Entry 3IR0 (X-ray diffraction, 2.20 A resolution); this record covers chains A and B of the 4 polymer chains in the assembly.

[Chain A]
Protein: Insulin A chain
Source organism: Homo sapiens
UniProt: P01308 (INS_HUMAN); residues 1-21 here correspond to UniProt positions 90-110 (UniProt number = residue number + 89)
Chain sequence (21 residues; numbered 1 to 21; the number before each row is that of its first residue):
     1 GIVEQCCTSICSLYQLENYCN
Cystine bridges: Cys-6/Cys-11

[Chain B]
Protein: Insulin B chain
Source organism: Homo sapiens
UniProt: P01308 (INS_HUMAN); residues 1-30 here correspond to UniProt positions 25-54 (UniProt number = residue number + 24)
Chain sequence (30 residues; each row starts with the number of its first residue):
     1 FVNQHLCGSHLVEALYLVCGERGFFYTPKT
Bound ions: Cu ion near His-10 (its only coordinating residue here)

[Interface between chain A and chain B]
Contacting residue pairs - 35 pairs, chain A then chain B:
  Val-3(A) with Leu-11(B), hydrophobic; Tyr-26(B), hydrophobic; Thr-27(B); Pro-28(B)
  Glu-4(A) with Pro-28(B); Lys-29(B), hydrogen bond (side chain-backbone)
  Cys-6(A) with Gln-4(B); His-5(B); Leu-6(B), hydrogen bond (backbone-backbone); Leu-11(B), hydrophobic
  Cys-7(A) with His-5(B), hydrogen bond (backbone-side chain); Leu-6(B), hydrogen bond (backbone-backbone); Cys-7(B), disulfide
  Ile-10(A) with Asn-3(B); Gln-4(B)
  Cys-11(A) with Asn-3(B); Gln-4(B), hydrogen bond (backbone-backbone)
  Ser-12(A) with Asn-3(B), hydrogen bond (backbone-side chain)
  Leu-13(A) with Phe-1(B), hydrophobic; Val-18(B)
  Tyr-14(A) with Phe-1(B), hydrophobic
  Leu-16(A) with Leu-11(B), hydrophobic; Ala-14(B), hydrophobic; Leu-15(B)
  Glu-17(A) with Val-18(B); Arg-22(B), salt bridge
  Tyr-19(A) with Leu-15(B), hydrophobic; Phe-24(B); Phe-25(B)
  Cys-20(A) with Cys-19(B), disulfide; Arg-22(B); Gly-23(B)
  Asn-21(A) with Arg-22(B), hydrogen bond (side chain-backbone); Gly-23(B), hydrogen bond (backbone-backbone); Phe-24(B)
Also at the interface, not in a pair above, chain A (17 interface residues in all): Ile-2, Ser-9, Gln-15
Also at the interface, not in a pair above, chain B (20 interface residues in all): Val-2
Disulfides between the chains: Cys-7(A)/Cys-7(B), Cys-20(A)/Cys-19(B)

[Summary]
The interface between chain A and chain B involves 17 residues on one side and 20 on the other, with 2
disulfide bonds, 8 hydrogen bonds and 1 salt bridge. Polar contacts include Glu-17(A)/Arg-22(B),
Glu-4(A)/Lys-29(B) and Cys-7(A)/His-5(B).
Chain A is Insulin A chain and chain B is Insulin B chain, both from Homo sapiens; the structure, Crystal
Structure of Human Insulin complexed with Cu+2 metal ion, was determined by X-ray diffraction.
